PDB entry 8VKW | electron microscopy, 3.44 A resolution | chains A and K of the 34 polymer chains in the assembly

# Chain A
Molecule: 23S ribosomal RNA
Organism: Mycolicibacterium smegmatis MC2 155
Sequence (3120 nucleotides; numbered 1 to 3120; the number before each row is that of its first residue):
     1 UAAGUGUUUAAGGGCGCAUGGUGGAUGCCUUGGCACUGGGAGCCGAUGAA
    51 GGACGUAGGAGGCUGCGAUAAGCCUCGGGGAGCUGUCAACCGAGCGUUGA
   101 UCCGAGGAUGUCCGAAUGGGGAAACCCGGCACGAGUGAUGUCGUGUCACC
   151 AGGCGCUGAAUAUAUAGGCGUCUGGGGGGAACGCGGGGAAGUGAAACAUC
   201 UCAGUACCCGUAGGAAGAGAAAACAAAAUGUGAUUCCGUGAGUAGUGGCG
   251 AGCGAAAGCGGAGGAUGGCUAAACCGUAUGCAUGUGAUACCGGGUAGGGG
   301 UUGUGUGUGCGGGGUUGUGGGACCUAUCUUUCCGGCUCUACCUGGCUGGA
   351 GGGCAGUGAGAAAAUGUUGUGGUUAGCGGAAAUGGCUUGGGAUGGCCUGC
   401 CGUAGACGGUGAGAGCCCGGUACGUGAAAACCCGACGUCUGUCUUGAUGG
   451 UGUUCCCGAGUAGCAGCGGGCCCGUGGAAUCUGCUGUGAAUCUGCCGGGA
   501 CCACCCGGUAAGCCUGAAUACUUCCCAGUGACCGAUAGCGGAUUAGUACC
   551 GUGAGGGAAUGGUGAAAAGUACCCCGGGAGGGGAGUGAAAGAGUACCUGA
   601 AACCGUGCGCUUACAAUCCGUCAGAGCCCUCGACGUGUCGUGGGGUGAUG
   651 GCGUGCCUUUUGAAGAAUGAGCCUGCGAGUCAGGGACAUGUCGCGAGGUU
   701 AACCCGGGUGGGGUAGCCGCAGCGAAAGCGAGUCUGAAUAGGGCGUAUCC
   751 ACACAAGAGUGUGUGGUGUAGUGGUGUGUUCUGGACCCGAAGCGGAGUGA
   801 UCUACCCAUGGCCAGGGUGAAGCGCGGGUAAGACCGCGUGGAGGCCCGAA
   851 CCCACUUAGGUUGAAGACUGAGGGGAUGAGCUGUGGGUAGGGGUGAAAGG
   901 CCAAUCAAACUCCGUGAUAGCUGGUUCUCCCCGAAAUGCAUUUAGGUGCA
   951 GCGUCGCAUGUUUCUUGCCGGAGGUAGAGCUACUGGAUGGCCGAUGGGCC
  1001 CCACAGGGUUACUGACGUCAGCCAAACUCCGAAUGCCGGUAAGUCCAAGA
  1051 GUGCGGCAGUGAGACGGCGGGGGAUAAGCUCCGUGCGUCGAGAGGGAAAC
  1101 AGCCCAGAUCGCCGGCUAAGGCCCCUAAGCGUGUGCUAAGUGGAAAAGGA
  1151 UGUGCAGUCGCGAAGACAACCAGGAGGUUGGCUUAGAAGCAGCCACCCUU
  1201 GAAAGAGUGCGUAAUAGCUCACUGGUCAAGUGAUUGUGCGCCGAUAAUGU
  1251 AGCGGGGCUCAAGCACACCGCCGAAGCCGCGGCAGCCAACGUGUUGGCUG
  1301 GGUAGGGGAGCGUCCUGCAUCCGGUGAAGCCGCCGAGUGAUCGAGUGGUG
  1351 GAGGGUGUGGGAGUGAGAAUGCAGGCAUGAGUAGCGAUUAGGCAAGUGAG
  1401 AACCUUGCCCGCCGAAAGACCAAGGGUUCCUGGGCCAGGCCAGUCCGCCC
  1451 AGGGUGAGUCGGGACCUAAGGCGAGGCCGACAGGCGUAGUCGAUGGACAA
  1501 CGGGUUGAUAUUCCCGUACCCGUGUAUGUGCGUCCAUGAUGAAUCAGCGG
  1551 UACUAACCAUCCAAAACCACCGUGACCGCACCUUUCGGGGUGUGGCGUUG
  1601 GUGGGGCUGCAUGGGACCUUCGUUGGUAGUAGUCAAGCGAUGGGGUGACG
  1651 CAGGAAGGUAGCCGUACCGGUCAGUGGUAAUACCGGGGUAAGCCUGUAGG
  1701 GAGUCAGAUAGGUAAAUCCGUCUGGCAUAUAUCCUGAGAGGUGAUGCAUA
  1751 GCCGAGUGAGGCGAAUUCGGUGAUCCUAUGCUGCCGAGAAAAGCCUCUAG
  1801 CGAGGACAUACACGGCCCGUACCCCAAACCAACACAGGUGGUCAGGUAGA
  1851 GAAUACUAAGGCGUACGAGUGAACUAUGGUUAAGGAACUCGGCAAAAUGC
  1901 CCCCGUAACUUCGGGAGAAGGGGGACCCACAUGGCGUGUAAGCCUUUACG
  1951 GCCCAAGCGUGAGUGGGUGGCACAAACCAGUGAGAAGCGACUGUUUACUA
  2001 AAAACACAGGUCCGUGCGAAGUCGCAAGACGAUGUAUACGGACUGACGCC
  2051 UGCCCGGUGCUGGAAGGUUAAGAGGACCCGUUAACUCCCUUUGGGGGUGA
  2101 AGCGGAGAAUUUAAGCCCCAGUAAACGGCGGUGGUAACUAUAACCAUCCU
  2151 AAGGUAGCGAAAUUCCUUGUCGGGUAAGUUCCGACCUGCACGAAUGGCGU
  2201 AACGACUUCUCAACUGUCUCAACCAUAGACUCGGCGAAAUUGCACUACGA
  2251 GUAAAGAUGCUCGUUACGCGCGGCAGGACGAAAAGACCCCGGGACCUUCA
  2301 CUACAACUUGGUAUUGGUGCUCGAUACGGUUUGUGUAGGAUAGGUGGGAG
  2351 ACUGUGAAGCUCACACGCCAGUGUGGGUGGAGUCGUUGUUGAAAUACCAC
  2401 UCUGAUCGUAUUGGGCCUCUAACCUCGGACCGUAUAUCCGGUUCAGGGAC
  2451 AGUGCCUGGUGGGUAGUUUAACUGGGGCGGUUGCCUCCUAAAAUGUAACG
  2501 GAGGCGCCCAAAGGUUCCCUCAACCUGGACGGCAAUCAGGUGUUGAGUGU
  2551 AAGUGCACAAGGGAGCUUGACUGCGAGACGGACAUGUCGAGCAGGGACGA
  2601 AAGUCGGGACUAGUGAUCCGGCACCUCUGAGUGGAAGGGGUGUCGCUCAA
  2651 CGGAUAAAAGGUACCCCGGGGAUAACAGGCUGAUCUUCCCCAAGAGUCCA
  2701 UAUCGACGGGAUGGUUUGGCACCUCGAUGUCGGCUCGUCGCAUCCUGGGG
  2751 CUGGAGCAGGUCCCAAGGGUUGGGCUGUUCGCCCAUUAAAGCGGCACGCG
  2801 AGCUGGGUUUAGAACGUCGUGAGACAGUUCGGUCUCUAUCCGCCGCGCGC
  2851 GUCAGAAGCUUGAGGAAACCUGUCCCUAGUACGAGAGGACCGGGACGGAC
  2901 GAACCUCUGGUAUACCAGUUGUCCCACCAGGGGCACGGCUGGAUAGCCAC
  2951 GUUCGGACAGGAUAACCGCUGAAAGCAUCUAAGCGGGAAACCUCUUCCAA
  3001 GACCAGGCUUCUCACCCUCUAGGAGGGAUAAGGCCCCCCGCAGACCACGG
  3051 GAUUGAUAGACCAGACCUGGAAGCCUAGUAAUAGGUGCAGGGAACUGGCA
  3101 CUAACCGGCCGAAAACUUAC
Unresolved in the structure: 1, 2329-2404

# Chain K
Name: 50S Ribosomal Protein L13
Organism: Mycolicibacterium smegmatis MC2 155
Reference sequence: A0QSP8 (RL13_MYCS2); residues 1-147 here = UniProt positions 1-147
Amino-acid sequence (147 residues; numbered 1 to 147; the number before each row is that of its first residue):
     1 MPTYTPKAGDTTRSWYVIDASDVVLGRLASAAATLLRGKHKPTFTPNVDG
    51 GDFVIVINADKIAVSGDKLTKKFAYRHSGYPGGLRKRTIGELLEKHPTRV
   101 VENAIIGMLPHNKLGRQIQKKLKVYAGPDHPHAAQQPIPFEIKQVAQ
Unresolved in the structure: 1

# Interface between chain A and chain K
Residue-residue contacts (95; chain A residue first):
  A2(A) with Ala-134(K), base contact
  A3(A) with His-132(K), hydrogen bond to the phosphate; Gln-135(K), hydrogen bond to the base
  G4(A) with Trp-15(K), sugar contact; His-132(K), salt bridge to the phosphate; Gln-135(K), sugar contact
  U5(A) with Phe-53(K), phosphate contact
  C614(A) with Arg-116(K), hydrogen bond to the phosphate
  A615(A) with Lys-113(K), hydrogen bond to the phosphate; Arg-116(K), salt bridge to the phosphate
  A616(A) with Lys-113(K), salt bridge to the phosphate; Arg-116(K), salt bridge to the phosphate
  A623(A) with Asn-47(K), base contact
  G624(A) with Asn-47(K), sugar contact
  A625(A) with Pro-6(K), sugar contact; Ala-8(K), phosphate contact
  G626(A) with Ala-8(K), phosphate contact
  U649(A) with Asn-47(K), hydrogen bond to the sugar; Lys-113(K), phosphate contact; Leu-114(K), hydrogen bond to the phosphate
  G650(A) with Pro-46(K), sugar contact; Asn-47(K), sugar contact; Asn-112(K), hydrogen bond to the phosphate; Lys-113(K), hydrogen bond to the phosphate; Leu-114(K), hydrogen bond to the phosphate
  G651(A) with Asn-112(K), hydrogen bond to the phosphate
  C1113(A) with Pro-2(K), base contact; Thr-3(K), hydrogen bond to the base
  C1123(A) with Ser-30(K), hydrogen bond to the base
  C1124(A) with Thr-34(K), sugar contact; Met-108(K), hydrogen bond to the sugar
  C1125(A) with Lys-39(K), salt bridge to the phosphate; Met-108(K), sugar contact; Pro-110(K), sugar contact
  A1127(A) with Lys-39(K), salt bridge to the phosphate
  G1129(A) with Gln-147(K), hydrogen bond to the base
  C1130(A) with Arg-27(K), hydrogen bond to the base; Ile-142(K), base contact; Gln-144(K), sugar contact
  G1131(A) with Gln-144(K), hydrogen bond to the phosphate; Gln-147(K), hydrogen bond to the sugar
  G1140(A) with Asp-67(K), phosphate contact; Lys-68(K), hydrogen bond to the base
  G1249(A) with His-77(K), stacking on the base; Pro-81(K), phosphate contact; Gly-82(K), hydrogen bond to the phosphate; Leu-84(K), sugar contact
  U1250(A) with Tyr-75(K), sugar contact; Leu-84(K), sugar contact
  G1255(A) with Gly-107(K), hydrogen bond to the base
  G1256(A) with Ser-30(K), base contact; Ala-104(K), hydrogen bond to the sugar; Gly-107(K), sugar contact; Met-108(K), hydrogen bond to the base
  G1257(A) with Gly-26(K), hydrogen bond to the phosphate; Lys-72(K), salt bridge to the phosphate; Ala-104(K), phosphate contact; Met-108(K), sugar contact
  C1258(A) with Leu-25(K), phosphate contact; Gly-26(K), hydrogen bond to the phosphate; Lys-68(K), salt bridge to the phosphate
  U1259(A) with Val-24(K), phosphate contact; Ser-65(K), hydrogen bond to the phosphate; Lys-68(K), salt bridge to the phosphate
  C1260(A) with Asp-22(K), hydrogen bond to the base; Val-24(K), base contact; Arg-27(K), hydrogen bond to the sugar; Ala-63(K), base contact; Ser-65(K), phosphate contact
  A1262(A) with Gly-26(K), hydrogen bond to the base; Arg-27(K), base contact; Ser-30(K), base contact
  G2263(A) with His-111(K), salt bridge to the phosphate
  U2264(A) with His-77(K), sugar contact; His-111(K), phosphate contact
  U2738(A) with Pro-81(K), sugar contact
  C2739(A) with Pro-81(K), phosphate contact; Gly-82(K), phosphate contact
  A2863(A) with His-96(K), sugar contact; Arg-99(K), hydrogen bond to the phosphate
  G2864(A) with Arg-99(K), salt bridge to the phosphate
  G2865(A) with Ser-78(K), hydrogen bond to the phosphate
  A2866(A) with Ser-78(K), hydrogen bond to the phosphate; Tyr-80(K), sugar contact; Gly-83(K), phosphate contact
  C2992(A) with Arg-85(K), salt bridge to the phosphate; Arg-87(K), hydrogen bond to the phosphate
  U2993(A) with Arg-87(K), salt bridge to the phosphate
  C3003(A) with Lys-120(K), phosphate contact
  C3004(A) with Lys-120(K), phosphate contact
  U3118(A) with Ala-134(K), hydrogen bond to the sugar; Gln-135(K), base contact; Gln-136(K), hydrogen bond to the sugar
  A3119(A) with Ala-134(K), sugar contact; Gln-136(K), phosphate contact
Other interface residues (no listed pair), chain A (52 interface residues in all): A648, A1251, C2844, A2962, C2991, C3120
Other interface residues (no listed pair), chain K (67 interface residues in all): Thr-5, Lys-7, Val-23, Ala-33, Val-48, Gly-66, Lys-71, Arg-76, Glu-91, Glu-102, Asn-103, Leu-109, Gln-117, Gln-119, Ala-133, Lys-143, Val-145

# Summary
52 residues of chain A face 67 of chain K across their interface, with 34 hydrogen bonds, 13 salt bridges and
1 aromatic stacking contact. Polar contacts include A3(A)/Gln-135(K), C1113(A)/Thr-3(K) and
C1123(A)/Ser-30(K).
Chain A is 23S ribosomal RNA and chain K is 50S Ribosomal Protein L13, both from Mycolicibacterium smegmatis
MC2 155; the structure, Structure of Mycobacterium smegmatis 50S ribosomal subunit bound to delNTE-HflX, was
determined by electron microscopy, deposited together with 8VIO, 8VK0, 8VK7, 8VKI, 8VPK, 8VR4, 8VR8 and 8VRL.
